Entry 2OE2 (X-ray diffraction, 3.45 A resolution); this record covers chain A.

== Chain A ==
Molecule: Protein recA
From: Mycobacterium smegmatis
Notes: EC 3.4.99.37
UniProt: Q59560 (RECA_MYCSM); numbering as in UniProt (aligned over 1-349)
Amino-acid sequence (349 residues; each row starts with the number of its first residue):
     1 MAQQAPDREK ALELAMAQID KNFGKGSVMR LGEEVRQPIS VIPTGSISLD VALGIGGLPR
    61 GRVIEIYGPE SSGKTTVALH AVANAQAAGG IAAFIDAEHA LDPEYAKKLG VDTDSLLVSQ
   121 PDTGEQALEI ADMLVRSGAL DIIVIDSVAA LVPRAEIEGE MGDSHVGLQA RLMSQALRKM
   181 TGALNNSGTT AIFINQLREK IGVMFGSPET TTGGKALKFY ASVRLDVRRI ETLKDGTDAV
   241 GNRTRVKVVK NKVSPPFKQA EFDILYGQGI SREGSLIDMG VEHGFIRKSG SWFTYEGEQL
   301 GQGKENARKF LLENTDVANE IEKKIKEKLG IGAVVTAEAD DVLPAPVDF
Not modelled in the structure: 1-4, 331-349
Curated features (UniProtKB/Swiss-Prot):
  - binding site (ATP): Ser-71 to Thr-76, Asp-102 to Tyr-105
  - binding site (phosphate): Ser-71 to Thr-75, Gln-196
  - mutagenesis: Gln-196 (Q196A/E/N: Loss of residue movement, loss of switch function in crystal structures)

== Summary ==
From UniProt: 10 ATP-binding residues, 6 phosphate-binding residues and one mutagenesis site.
Chain A is Protein recA (Mycobacterium smegmatis); the structure, MSrecA-native-low humidity 95%, was
determined by X-ray diffraction, deposited together with 2ODN, 2ODW, 2OEP, 2OES and 2OFO.
